PDB entry 7AWH | X-ray diffraction, 2.30 A resolution | chain A

Chain A:
Molecule: Cholinesterase
Organism: Homo sapiens
Notes: EC 3.1.1.8
Reference sequence: P06276 (CHLE_HUMAN); residues 1-529 here correspond to UniProt positions 29-557 (UniProt number = residue number + 28)
Amino-acid sequence (529 residues; row label = number of the first residue in the row):
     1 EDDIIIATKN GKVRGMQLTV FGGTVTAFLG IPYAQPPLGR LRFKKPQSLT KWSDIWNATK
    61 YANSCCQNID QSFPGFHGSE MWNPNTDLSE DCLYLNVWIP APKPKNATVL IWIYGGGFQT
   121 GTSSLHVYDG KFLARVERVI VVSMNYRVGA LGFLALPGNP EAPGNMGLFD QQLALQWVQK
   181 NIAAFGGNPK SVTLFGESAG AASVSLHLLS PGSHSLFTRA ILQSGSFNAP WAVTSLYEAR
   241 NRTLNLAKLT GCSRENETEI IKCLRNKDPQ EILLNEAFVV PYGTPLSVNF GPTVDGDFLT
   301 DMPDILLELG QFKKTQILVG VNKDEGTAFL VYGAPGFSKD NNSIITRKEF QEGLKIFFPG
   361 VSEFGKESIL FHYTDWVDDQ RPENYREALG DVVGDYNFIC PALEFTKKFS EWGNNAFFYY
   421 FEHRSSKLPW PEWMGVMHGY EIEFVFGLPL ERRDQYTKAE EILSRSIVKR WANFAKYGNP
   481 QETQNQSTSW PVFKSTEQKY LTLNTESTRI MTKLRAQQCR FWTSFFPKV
Unresolved in the structure: 1-3
Sequence notes: engineered mutation Q17 (Asn45 in P06276), Q455 (Asn483 in P06276), Q481 (Asn509 in P06276), Q486 (Asn514 in P06276)
Cystine bridges: C65-C92, C252-C263, C400-C519
Glycans and other covalent adducts: N-acetylglucosamine (NAG) linked to N57, N106, N256, N485; glycan linked to N241, N341
Ligand contacts: S8K (tert-butyl (3S)-3-[[2-[1-(phenylsulfonyl)indol-4-yl]oxyethylamino]methyl]piperidine-1-carboxylate): D70, G78, W82, G115, G116, G117, Q119, T120, Y128, E197, S198, W231, T284, P285, L286, S287, V288, A328, F329, Y332, F357, V393, N397, F398, W430, M437, H438, G439, I442
Swiss-Prot annotation at these positions:
  - active site: S198 (Acyl-ester intermediate), E325 (Charge relay system), H438 (Charge relay system)
  - binding site (tacrine): W82, H438
  - binding site (substrate): G116, G117
  - modified residue: S198 (Phosphoserine)
  - glycosylation (N-linked (GlcNAc...) asparagine): N57 (complex), N106 (complex), N241 (complex), N256 (complex), N341 (complex), N485

In short:
Bound to chain A: compound S8K. N-acetylglucosamine is covalently linked to N57, N106, N256 and N485. Curated
annotation (UniProt) lists 3 active-site residues, tacrine-binding residues W82 and H438 and substrate-binding
residues G116 and G117.
Chain A is Cholinesterase (Homo sapiens); the structure, Crystal structure of human butyrylcholinesterase in
complex with tert-butyl
3-(((2-((1-(benzenesulfonyl)-1H-indol-4-yl)oxy)ethyl)amino)methyl)piperidine-1-carboxylate, was determined by
X-ray diffraction (same publication as 7AWG and 7AWI).
